5GIP - chains D and G of the 10 polymer chains in the assembly; structure by X-ray diffraction, 3.13 A resolution.

Chain D:
Protein: 50S ribosomal protein L7Ae
Organism: Sulfolobus solfataricus
UniProtKB: A0A0E3JZF7 (A0A0E3JZF7_SULSF); residues 6-130 here correspond to UniProt positions 3-127 (UniProt number = residue number - 3)
Sequence (130 residues; each row starts with the number of its first residue):
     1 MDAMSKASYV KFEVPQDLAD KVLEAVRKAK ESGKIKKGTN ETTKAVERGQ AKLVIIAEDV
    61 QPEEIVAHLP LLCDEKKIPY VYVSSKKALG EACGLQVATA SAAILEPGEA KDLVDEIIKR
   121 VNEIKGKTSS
Not modelled in the structure: 1-6, 129-130
Differences from the reference sequence: initiating methionine (1); expression tag (2-5)

Chain G:
Molecule: C/d RNA
Sequence (41 nucleotides; numbered 1 to 41; the number before each row is that of its first residue):
     1 GGGAGUCUUG UGAUGAGAAC ACUCAUGGUC UGAAGACUCC C
Not modelled in the structure: 1-5, 37-41

Chain D / chain G interface:
Pairs across the interface (22; chain D residue first):
  Lys37(D) with G10(G), base contact; G12(G), base contact
  Gly38(D) with G10(G), sugar contact; U11(G), phosphate contact; G12(G), base contact
  Thr39(D) with U11(G), hydrogen bond to the phosphate; G12(G), base contact
  Asn40(D) with G12(G), hydrogen bond to the base
  Glu41(D) with G12(G), hydrogen bond to the base
  Val60(D) with U11(G), base contact
  Gln61(D) with U11(G), hydrogen bond to the base
  Pro62(D) with U11(G), base contact
  Ile65(D) with U11(G), base contact
  Lys86(D) with U11(G), base contact
  Leu95(D) with G10(G), base contact
  Val97(D) with U9(G), base contact; G10(G), base contact
  Ala98(D) with G10(G), hydrogen bond to the sugar; U11(G), phosphate contact
  Thr99(D) with G10(G), hydrogen bond to the sugar; U11(G), phosphate contact
  Ala100(D) with U11(G), hydrogen bond to the phosphate
Other interface residues (no listed pair), chain D (17 interface residues in all): Asp59, Ser101

Overview:
Chain D and chain G form an interface of 17 and 4 residues respectively, with 7 hydrogen bonds. Polar pairs
include Asn40(D)-G12(G), Glu41(D)-G12(G) and Gln61(D)-U11(G).
Here chain D is 50S ribosomal protein L7Ae (Sulfolobus solfataricus) and chain G is C/d RNA. Entry 5GIP
(Crystal structure of box C/D RNP with 13 nt guide regions and 11 nt substrates) was determined by X-ray
diffraction, deposited together with 5GIN and 5GIO.
